PDB entry 4TZA | X-ray diffraction, 1.90 A resolution | chain C

Chain C:
Protein: Fluorescent Protein
Source organism: synthetic construct
Sequence (249 residues; numbered -3 to 247; 2 numbers in that range are skipped by the numbering (no residue carries them; nothing is unmodelled there); the number before each row is that of its first residue; numbers below 1 keep their minus sign (Met-3 is residue -3)):
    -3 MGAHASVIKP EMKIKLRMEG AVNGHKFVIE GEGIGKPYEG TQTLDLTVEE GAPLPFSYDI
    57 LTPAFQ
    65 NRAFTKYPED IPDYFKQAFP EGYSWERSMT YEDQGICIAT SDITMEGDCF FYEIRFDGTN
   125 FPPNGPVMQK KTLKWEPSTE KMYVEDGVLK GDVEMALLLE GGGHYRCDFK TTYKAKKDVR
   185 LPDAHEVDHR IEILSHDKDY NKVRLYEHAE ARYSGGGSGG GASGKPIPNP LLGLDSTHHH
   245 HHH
Unresolved in the structure: -3 to 1, 218-247
Modified positions: Gln62 ([2-(3-carbamoyl-1-imino-propyl)-4-(4-hydroxy-benzylidene)-5-oxo-4,5-dihydro-imidazol-1-yl]-acetic acid; CRQ)
Covalently attached groups: covalent link Gln62-Asn65

In short:
Chain C is Fluorescent Protein (synthetic construct); the structure, TGP, an extremely thermostable green
fluorescent protein created by structure-guided surface engineering, was determined by X-ray diffraction,
deposited together with 4TZG.
